PDB entry 1C17 | solution NMR | chains L and M of the 13 polymer chains in the assembly

# Chain L
Name: ATP synthase subunit C
Organism: Escherichia coli
UniProtKB: P68699 (ATPL_ECOLI); numbering as in UniProt (aligned over 1-79)
Amino-acid sequence (79 residues; numbered 1 to 79; the number before each row is that of its first residue):
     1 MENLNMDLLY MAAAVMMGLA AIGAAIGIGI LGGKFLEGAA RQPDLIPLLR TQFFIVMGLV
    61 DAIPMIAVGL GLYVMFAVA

# Chain M
Name: ATP synthase subunit A
Organism: Escherichia coli
Notes: fragment: consensus helices of subunit a
UniProtKB: P0AB98 (ATP6_ECOLI); residues 95-271 here = UniProt positions 95-271
Amino-acid sequence (177 residues; row label = number of the first residue in the row):
    95 HGKSKLIAPL ALTIFVWVFL MNLMDLLPID LLPYIAEHVL GLPALRVVPS ADVNVTLSMA
   155 LGVFILILFY SIKMKGIGGF TKELTLQPFN HWAFIPVNLI LEGVSLLSKP VSLGLRLFGN
   215 MYAGELIFIL IAGLLPWWSQ WILNVPWAIF HILIITLQAF IFMVLTIVYL SMASEEH
Not modelled in the structure: 170-198, 266-271
UniProt features mapped onto this chain:
  - mutagenesis: Ser206 (S206L: Reduced activity), Leu207 (L207Y/F: No change in activity), Arg210 (R210K/I/V/E: Completely defective), Asn214 (N214H: Completely defective; N214V: Reduced activity), Ala217 (A217H: Reduced activity; A217R: Completely defective), His245 (H245Y: Reduced activity)

# How chain L and chain M interact
Pairs across the interface (19; chain L residue first):
  Arg50(L) with Lys203(M)
  Thr51(L) with Ser202(M)
  Phe54(L) with Ser199(M); Ser202(M); Lys203(M); Ser206(M)
  Met57(L) with Arg210(M)
  Gly58(L) with Leu209(M)
  Asp61(L) with Arg210(M)
  Met65(L) with Gly213(M); Asn214(M)
  Val68(L) with Ala217(M)
  Leu72(L) with Ala217(M); Leu220(M); Ile221(M); Leu224(M)
  Phe76(L) with Ile221(M); Leu224(M)
  Ala77(L) with Leu224(M)
Also at the interface, not in a pair above, chain L (12 interface residues in all): Tyr73
Also at the interface, not in a pair above, chain M (13 interface residues in all): Val142

# In short
The interface between chain L and chain M involves 12 residues on one side and 13 on the other. From UniProt:
6 mutagenesis sites on chain M.
Here chain L is ATP synthase subunit C and chain M is ATP synthase subunit A, both from Escherichia coli.
Entry 1C17 (A1C12 subcomplex of F1FO ATP synthase) was determined by solution NMR.
